7JVL - chains A and B of the 4 polymer chains in the assembly; structure by X-ray diffraction, 2.10 A resolution.

[Chain A (and B)]
Molecule: L-ornithine N(5)-monooxygenase
Organism: Neosartorya fumigata
Notes: EC 1.14.13.196; chain B of this document is another copy of the same molecule, construct and numbering; everything in this record applies to it too
UniProtKB: E9QYP0 (SIDA_ASPFU); residues 1-501 here = UniProt positions 1-501
Sequence (501 residues; row label = number of the first residue in the row):
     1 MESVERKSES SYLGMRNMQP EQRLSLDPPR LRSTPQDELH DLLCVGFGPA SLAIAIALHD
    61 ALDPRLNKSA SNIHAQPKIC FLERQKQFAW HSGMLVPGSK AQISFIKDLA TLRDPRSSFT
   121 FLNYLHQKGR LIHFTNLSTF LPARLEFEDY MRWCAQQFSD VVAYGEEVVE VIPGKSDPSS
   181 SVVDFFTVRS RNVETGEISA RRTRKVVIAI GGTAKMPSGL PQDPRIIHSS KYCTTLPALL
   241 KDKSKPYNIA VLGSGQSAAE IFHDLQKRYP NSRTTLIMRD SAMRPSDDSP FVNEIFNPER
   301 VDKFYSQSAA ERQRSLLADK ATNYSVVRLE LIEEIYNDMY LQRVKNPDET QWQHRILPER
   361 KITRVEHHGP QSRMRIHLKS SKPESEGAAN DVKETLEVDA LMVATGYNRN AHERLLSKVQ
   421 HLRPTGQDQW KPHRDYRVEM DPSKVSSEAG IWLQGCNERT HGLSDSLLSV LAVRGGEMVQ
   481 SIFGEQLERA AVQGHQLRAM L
Unresolved in the structure: 1-29, 68-75, 176-179, 384-392, 490-501 (chain B: 1-29, 68-75, 384-392, 489-501)
Sequence notes: engineered mutation A101 (Met in E9QYP0)
Swiss-Prot annotation at these positions:
  - binding site (FAD): E83 to H91, Q102, V168, S466 to L468
  - binding site (substrate): K107, N293 to F296, N323, S469
  - binding site (NADP(+)): S254 to S257, R279, N323 to S325
Small-molecule neighbours:
  - FAD (flavin-adenine dinucleotide): V45, G46, F47, G48, P49, A50, L82, E83, R84, Q85, W90, H91, M94, R144, E166, E167, V168, A209, I210, G211, G212, Y324, Y407, R409, L415, G455, S466, L467, L468
  - NADP (NAP; NADP nicotinamide-adenine-dinucleotide phosphate): M94, S99, K100, A101, Q102, R144, K215, P217, L252, G253, S254, G255, Q256, S257, A258, E260, R279, N323, Y324, S325, R328, A404, T405, G406, Y407
From the paper describing this entry:
  - conformationally variable residues (loop rearrangement): Y324
  - mutagenesis - M101A: unchanged binding to L-Orn
  - mutagenesis - M101A: unchanged binding to NADPH
  - mutagenesis - M101A: unchanged catalytic activity on NADPH
  - mutagenesis - M101A (2-fold): decreased catalytic activity on hydrogen peroxide
  - mutagenesis - M101A: decreased catalytic activity on L-Orn

[Interface between chain A and chain B]
Pairs across the interface - 51 pairs, chain A then chain B:
  R65(A) with R65(B); L66(B); R116(B)
  S104(A) with T135(B)
  F105(A) with F105(B), hydrophobic; F140(B), hydrophobic
  I106(A) with T135(B)
  K107(A) with I132(B); T135(B)
  T111(A) with L122(B); L131(B)
  L112(A) with H126(B); L131(B), hydrophobic
  R113(A) with H126(B)
  P115(A) with P115(B); L122(B); N123(B); H126(B); L131(B), hydrophobic
  R116(A) with R116(B)
  L122(A) with P115(B)
  N123(A) with P115(B); R116(B)
  H126(A) with L112(B); R113(B), hydrogen bond (side chain-backbone); P115(B)
  L131(A) with T111(B); L112(B), hydrophobic; P115(B), hydrophobic
  I132(A) with K107(B); N297(B); P298(B); E299(B)
  T135(A) with S104(B); I106(B); K107(B)
  N136(A) with P290(B); E294(B); N297(B), hydrogen bond
  S138(A) with F140(B)
  T139(A) with F140(B)
  F140(A) with F105(B), hydrophobic; S138(B); T139(B); F140(B), hydrophobic
  P290(A) with N136(B)
  E294(A) with N136(B)
  N297(A) with I132(B); N136(B), hydrogen bond
  P298(A) with I132(B)
  E299(A) with I132(B)
Other interface residues (no listed pair), chain A (29 interface residues in all): S117, S118, H133, N293
Other interface residues (no listed pair), chain B (31 interface residues in all): D114, S117, S118, H133, F134

[Summary]
29 residues of chain A and 31 residues of chain B are in contact; the contacts include 3 hydrogen bonds. Polar
pairs include H126(A)-R113(B) and N136(A)-N297(B). Ligands of chain A: flavin-adenine dinucleotide and NADP.
The paper reports that M101A of chain A reduces catalytic activity on hydrogen peroxide; conformational
variability at Y324(A).
Both chains are L-ornithine N(5)-monooxygenase (Neosartorya fumigata). Entry 7JVL (Structure of the M101A
variant of the SidA ornithine hydroxylase complexed with NADP and the FAD ...) was determined by X-ray
diffraction (same publication as 7JVK).
